Entry 6REA (electron microscopy, 3.60 A resolution); this record covers chains S and U of the 20 polymer chains in the assembly.

[Chain S]
Name: ATP synthase gamma chain, mitochondrial
Organism: Polytomella sp. Pringsheim 198.80
Reference sequence: Q4LDE7 (Q4LDE7_9CHLO); residue numbers follow UniProt; this construct covers 1-317
Chain sequence (317 residues; each row starts with the number of its first residue):
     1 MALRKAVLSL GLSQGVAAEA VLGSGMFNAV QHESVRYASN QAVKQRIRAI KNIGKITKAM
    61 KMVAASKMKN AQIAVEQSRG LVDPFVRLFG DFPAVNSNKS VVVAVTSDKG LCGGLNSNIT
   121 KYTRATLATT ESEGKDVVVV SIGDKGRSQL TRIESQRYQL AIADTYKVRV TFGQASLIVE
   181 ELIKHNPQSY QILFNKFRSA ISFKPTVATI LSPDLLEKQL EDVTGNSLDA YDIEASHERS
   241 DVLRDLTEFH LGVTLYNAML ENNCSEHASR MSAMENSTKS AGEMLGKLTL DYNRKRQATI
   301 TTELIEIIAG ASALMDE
Disordered / not traced: 1-38, 316-317

[Chain U]
Name: ATP synthase subunit alpha
Organism: Polytomella sp. Pringsheim 198.80
Reference sequence: A0ZW40 (A0ZW40_9CHLO); residues 1-562 here = UniProt positions 1-562
Chain sequence (562 residues; each row starts with the number of its first residue):
     1 MRSPAAFVAR SGLFKASLGQ SNWAQKAEQM MASVTRTFAA DAKALDELRK PKFSSKYLIQ
    61 HVSQKLIPAV KEWEKSYQPP VIHLGRVLSV GDGIARVYGL KSVQAGELVC FDSGVKGMAL
   121 NLQADHVGVV VFGNDSVIHQ GDLVYRTGQI VNVPIGPGTL GRVTDGLGQP IDGKGPLTNV
   181 RSSLVEVKAP GIIARQSVRE PLFTGVKAVD ALVPIGRGQR ELIIGDRQTG KTAVAIDAII
   241 HQKNCNEQVP KAQRVYCVYV AVGQKRSTVA QLVKLFTQTG AMRYTIMVSA TASDAAPLQF
   301 LAPYSGCAMA EYFRDTGKHG LIIYDDLSKQ SVAYRQMSLL LRRPPGREAF PGDVFYLHSR
   361 LLERAAKLSK ELGGGSLTAF PVIETQAGDV SAYIATNVIS ITDGQIFLET ELFYKGIRPA
   421 LNVGLSVSRV GSAAQFPGMK QVAGTLKLEL AQYREVAAFA QFGSDLDAAT QYVLERGARL
   481 TEMLKQKQFA PIPIERQTVA VYAATKGFLD KVRVQDIVAA EEAVISQVNP AVFKILKANG
   541 KITPALDAHL KAELRKVKLP GA
Disordered / not traced: 1-39
Construct notes: conflict Arg266 (Lys in A0ZW40)
Metal / ion sites: Mg2+: Thr232 (together with ATP)
Small-molecule neighbours: ATP (adenosine-5'-triphosphate): Asp226, Arg227, Gln228, Thr229, Gly230, Lys231, Thr232, Ala233, Phe413, Arg418, Pro419, Gln486, Lys487, Gln488

[Interface between chain S and chain U]
Pairs across the interface (17):
  Lys55(S) - Ala458(U)
  Lys55(S) - Phe459(U)
  Lys58(S) - Phe459(U)
  Ala59(S) - Phe459(U)
  Ala59(S) - Phe462(U)  hydrophobic
  Met62(S) - Phe459(U)  hydrophobic
  Val63(S) - Phe462(U)  hydrophobic
  Ser66(S) - Asp465(U)  hydrogen bond (side chain-backbone)
  Lys67(S) - Asp465(U)
  Ile300(S) - Arg347(U)
  Leu304(S) - Gly346(U)
  Leu304(S) - Arg347(U)
  Ile307(S) - Pro345(U)  hydrophobic
  Ile307(S) - Glu348(U)
  Ile307(S) - Ala349(U)
  Ile308(S) - Pro345(U)
  Met315(S) - Arg342(U)
Also at the interface, not in a pair above, chain S (16 interface residues in all): Arg48, Tyr292, Ala311, Leu314
Also at the interface, not in a pair above, chain U (13 interface residues in all): Asp389, Glu411, Asp467

[Summary]
Chain S and chain U form an interface of 16 and 13 residues respectively; the contacts include 1 hydrogen
bond. Its one hydrogen-bonded contact is Ser66(S)-Asp465(U). Chain U binds ATP.
Here chain S is ATP synthase gamma chain, mitochondrial and chain U is ATP synthase subunit alpha, both from
Polytomella sp. Pringsheim 198.80. Entry 6REA (Cryo-EM structure of Polytomella F-ATP synthase, Rotary
substate 2D, focussed refinement of F1 head and rotor) was determined by electron microscopy, deposited
together with 6RD4, 6RD5, 6RD6, 6RD7, 6RD8, 6RD9 and 46 further entries.
